6J6G - chains R and B of the 41 polymer chains in the assembly; structure by electron microscopy, 3.20 A resolution.

[Chain R]
Protein: Pre-mRNA-splicing factor CWC2
Organism: Saccharomyces cerevisiae (strain ATCC 204508 / S288c)
UniProt: Q12046 (CWC2_YEAST); residue numbers follow UniProt; this construct covers 1-339
Sequence (339 residues; each row starts with the number of its first residue):
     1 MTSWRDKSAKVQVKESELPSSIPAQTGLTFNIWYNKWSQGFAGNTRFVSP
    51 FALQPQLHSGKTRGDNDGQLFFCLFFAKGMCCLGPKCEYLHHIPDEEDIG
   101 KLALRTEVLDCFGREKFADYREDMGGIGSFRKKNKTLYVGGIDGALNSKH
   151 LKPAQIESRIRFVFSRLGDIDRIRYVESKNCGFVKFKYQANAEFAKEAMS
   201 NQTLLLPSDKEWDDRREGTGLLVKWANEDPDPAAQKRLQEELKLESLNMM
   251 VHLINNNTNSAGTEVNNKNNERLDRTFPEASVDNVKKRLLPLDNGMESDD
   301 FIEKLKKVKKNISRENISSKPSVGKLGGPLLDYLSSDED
Unresolved in the structure: 262-339
Ion coordination: Zn2+: Cys73, Cys81, Cys87, His91
UniProt features mapped onto this chain:
  - zinc finger: Asp67 to Pro94 (C3H1-type)
  - modified residue (Phosphoserine): Ser335, Ser336
  - mutagenesis: Cys73 (C73Y: Inhibits cell growth), Gly79 (G79D: No effect. Synthetic lethal when associated with CLF1 lacking a TPR domain), Cys87 (C87H: Inhibits cell growth), Phe186 (F186D: Inhibits cell growth)

[Chain B]
Molecule: ACT1 pre-mRNA
Organism: Saccharomyces cerevisiae S288c
Sequence (679 nucleotides; row label = number of the first residue in the row; numbers below 1 keep their minus sign (G-191 is residue -191)):
  -191 GAGAGAUUCCGUACACCAUCAGGGUACGAGCUAGCCCAUGGCGUACACCA
  -141 UCAGGGUACGACUAGUAGAUCUCGUACACCAUCAGGGUACGGAAUUCUCU
   -91 AGAGUGUCGACGGAUCCCCCUUUUAGAUUUUUCACGCUUACUGCUUUUUU
   -41 CUUCCCAAGAUCGAAAAUUUACUGAAUUAACAAUGGAUUCUGGUAUGUUC
     9 UAGCGCUUGCACCAUCCCAUUUAACUGUAAGAAGAAUUGCACGGUCCCAA
    59 UUGCUCGAGAGAUUUCUCUUUUACCUUUUUUUACUAUUUUUCACUCUCCC
   109 AUAACCUCCUAUAUUGACUGAUCUGUAAUAACCACGAUAUUAUUGGAAUA
   159 AAUAGGGGCUUGAAAUUUGGAAAAAAAAAAAAAACUGAAAUAUUUUCGUG
   209 AUAAGUGAUAGUGAUAUUCUUCUUUUAUUUGCUACUGUUACUAAGUCUCA
   259 UGUACUAACAUCGAUUGCUUCAUUCUUUUUGUUGCUAUAUUAUAUGUUUA
   309 GAGGUUGCUGCUUUGGUUAUUGAUAACGGUUCUGGUAUGUGUAAAGCCGG
   359 UUUUGCCGGUGACGACGCUCCUCGUGCUGUCUUCCCAUCUAUCGUCGGUA
   409 GACCAAGACACCAAGGUAUCAUGGUCGGUAUGGGUCAAAAAGACUCCUAC
   459 GUUGGUGAUGAAGCUCAAUCCAAGAGAGG
Unresolved in the structure: -191 to -13, 18-246, 277-487

[Chain R / chain B interface]
Residue-residue contacts (29; chain R residue first):
  Asn44(R) with G11(B), base contact
  Asp123(R) with G13(B), base contact
  Met124(R) with G13(B), base contact
  Tyr138(R) with C12(B), hydrogen bond to the phosphate; G13(B), stacking on the base
  Gly140(R) with C12(B), phosphate contact
  Gly141(R) with G11(B), sugar contact; C12(B), hydrogen bond to the phosphate
  Asp143(R) with C12(B), base contact
  Arg174(R) with U15(B), salt bridge to the phosphate
  Val176(R) with C14(B), sugar contact
  Ser178(R) with C12(B), base contact
  Lys179(R) with C12(B), hydrogen bond to the sugar; C14(B), phosphate contact
  Asn180(R) with C12(B), base contact
  Phe183(R) with G13(B), sugar contact; C14(B), stacking on the base
  Leu222(R) with G11(B), sugar contact
  Lys224(R) with G13(B), base contact
  Trp225(R) with G13(B), base contact
  Ala226(R) with G13(B), base contact
  Asn227(R) with G13(B), hydrogen bond to the sugar; C14(B), hydrogen bond to the base
  Glu228(R) with C14(B), base contact
  Asp229(R) with C14(B), hydrogen bond to the sugar
  Pro230(R) with C14(B), phosphate contact; U15(B), base contact
  Asp231(R) with C14(B), sugar contact; U15(B), sugar contact
Interface residues without a listed pair, chain R (25 interface residues in all): Thr136, Cys181, Pro232

[Overview]
25 residues of chain R face 5 of chain B across their interface, with 6 hydrogen bonds, 1 salt bridge and 2
aromatic stacking contacts. Polar pairs include Asn227(R)-C14(B), Lys179(R)-C12(B) and Asn227(R)-G13(B).
UniProt lists 4 mutagenesis sites on chain R.
Chain R is Pre-mRNA-splicing factor CWC2 (Saccharomyces cerevisiae (strain ATCC 204508 / S288c)) and chain B
is ACT1 pre-mRNA (Saccharomyces cerevisiae S288c); the structure, Cryo-EM structure of the yeast B*-a2 complex
at an average resolution of 3.2 angstrom, was determined by electron microscopy (same publication as 6J6H,
6J6N and 6J6Q).
